4K6A - chains A and B; structure by X-ray diffraction, 1.80 A resolution.

== Chain A (and B) ==
Molecule: Triosephosphate isomerase
Organism: Escherichia coli
Notes: EC 5.3.1.1; fragment: Triosephosphate Isomerase (tpiA); chain B of this document is another copy of the same molecule, construct and numbering; everything in this record applies to it too
UniProt: H0QFE6 (H0QFE6_ECOLI); numbering as in UniProt (aligned over 1-255)
Chain sequence (279 residues; row label = number of the first residue in the row; numbers below 1 keep their minus sign (Met-23 is residue -23)):
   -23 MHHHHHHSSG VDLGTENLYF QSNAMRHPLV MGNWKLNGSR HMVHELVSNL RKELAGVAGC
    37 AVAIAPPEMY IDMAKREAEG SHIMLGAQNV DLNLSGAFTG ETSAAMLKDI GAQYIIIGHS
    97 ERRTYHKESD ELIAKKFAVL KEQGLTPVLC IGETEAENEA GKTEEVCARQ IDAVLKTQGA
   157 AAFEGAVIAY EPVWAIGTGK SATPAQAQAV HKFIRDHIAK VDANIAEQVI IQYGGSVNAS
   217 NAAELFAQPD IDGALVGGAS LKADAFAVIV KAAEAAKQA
Disordered / not traced: -23 to 0
Construct notes: expression tag (-23 to 0)
Ion coordination: Na+ near Gly76 (its only coordinating residue here)

== Interface between chain A and chain B ==
Residue-residue contacts (82; chain A residue first):
  Asn9(A) - Thr75(B)  hydrogen bond
  Lys11(A) - Gly72(B)
  Lys11(A) - Ala73(B)
  Lys11(A) - Thr75(B)
  Leu12(A) - Asn69(B)
  Leu12(A) - Leu70(B)
  Leu12(A) - Ser71(B)
  Leu12(A) - Gly72(B)  hydrogen bond (backbone-backbone)
  Leu12(A) - Phe74(B)
  Leu12(A) - Glu77(B)
  Leu12(A) - Ser79(B)
  Leu12(A) - Met82(B)
  Asn13(A) - Gly72(B)
  Asn13(A) - Met82(B)
  Gly14(A) - Met82(B)
  Ser15(A) - Asp85(B)
  Arg16(A) - Asp48(B)  salt bridge
  Arg16(A) - Asp85(B)  salt bridge
  Arg16(A) - Ile86(B)
  Pro43(A) - Met82(B)  hydrophobic
  Glu44(A) - Glu44(B)
  Glu44(A) - Met45(B)
  Met45(A) - Glu44(B)  hydrogen bond (backbone-side chain)
  Met45(A) - Met82(B)  hydrophobic
  Met45(A) - Leu83(B)  hydrophobic
  Met45(A) - Ile86(B)  hydrophobic
  Tyr46(A) - Met82(B)
  Tyr46(A) - Asp85(B)  hydrogen bond
  Tyr46(A) - Ile86(B)  hydrophobic
  Asp48(A) - Met49(B)
  Asp48(A) - Arg52(B)  salt bridge
  Met49(A) - Asp48(B)
  Gln64(A) - Thr75(B)
  Gln64(A) - Gly76(B)  hydrogen bond (side chain-backbone)
  Asn69(A) - Leu12(B)
  Leu70(A) - Leu12(B)
  Ser71(A) - Leu12(B)
  Gly72(A) - Lys11(B)
  Gly72(A) - Leu12(B)  hydrogen bond (backbone-backbone)
  Gly72(A) - Asn13(B)
  Ala73(A) - Lys11(B)
  Ala73(A) - Glu97(B)
  Ala73(A) - Tyr101(B)
  Phe74(A) - Leu12(B)
  Phe74(A) - Glu97(B)
  Phe74(A) - Tyr101(B)  hydrophobic
  Thr75(A) - Asn9(B)  hydrogen bond
  Thr75(A) - Lys11(B)
  Thr75(A) - Gln64(B)
  Thr75(A) - His95(B)
  Thr75(A) - Glu97(B)  hydrogen bond
  Thr75(A) - Arg98(B)  hydrogen bond (backbone-side chain)
  Gly76(A) - Gln64(B)  hydrogen bond (backbone-side chain)
  Gly76(A) - Arg98(B)
  Glu77(A) - Leu12(B)
  Glu77(A) - Arg98(B)
  Glu77(A) - His102(B)  salt bridge
  Ser79(A) - Leu12(B)
  Met82(A) - Leu12(B)
  Met82(A) - Asn13(B)
  Met82(A) - Gly14(B)
  Met82(A) - Pro43(B)  hydrophobic
  Met82(A) - Met45(B)
  Met82(A) - Tyr46(B)
  Leu83(A) - Met45(B)  hydrophobic
  Asp85(A) - Ser15(B)
  Asp85(A) - Arg16(B)  salt bridge
  Asp85(A) - Tyr46(B)  hydrogen bond
  Ile86(A) - Arg16(B)
  Ile86(A) - Met45(B)  hydrophobic
  Ile86(A) - Tyr46(B)  hydrophobic
  Ile86(A) - Met49(B)  hydrophobic
  His95(A) - Thr75(B)
  Glu97(A) - Ala73(B)
  Glu97(A) - Phe74(B)  hydrogen bond (side chain-backbone)
  Glu97(A) - Thr75(B)  hydrogen bond
  Arg98(A) - Thr75(B)  hydrogen bond (side chain-backbone)
  Arg98(A) - Gly76(B)
  Arg98(A) - Glu77(B)
  Tyr101(A) - Ala73(B)
  Tyr101(A) - Phe74(B)  hydrophobic
  His102(A) - Glu77(B)  salt bridge
Also at the interface, not in a pair above, chain A (36 interface residues in all): Arg52, Asn65, Thr78
Also at the interface, not in a pair above, chain B (36 interface residues in all): Asn65, Thr78

== Summary ==
The chain A/chain B interface involves 36 residues from each chain, with 14 hydrogen bonds and 6 salt bridges.
Polar contacts include Arg16(A)-Asp48(B), Arg16(A)-Asp85(B) and Asp48(A)-Arg52(B).
Chain A and chain B are both Triosephosphate isomerase (Escherichia coli); the structure, Revised Crystal
Structure of apo-form of Triosephosphate Isomerase (tpiA) from Escherichia coli at 1.8 Angstrom Resolution,
was determined by X-ray diffraction together with 4MVJ and 4MVA from the same study.
